6WDS - chains A and B of the 6 polymer chains in the assembly; structure by electron microscopy, 2.90 A resolution.

# Chain A
Name: viral protein 1
Source organism: Enterovirus D68
UniProtKB: A0A097BW12 (A0A097BW12_9ENTO); residues 1-297 here correspond to UniProt positions 565-861 (UniProt number = residue number + 564)
Chain sequence (297 residues; row label = number of the first residue in the row):
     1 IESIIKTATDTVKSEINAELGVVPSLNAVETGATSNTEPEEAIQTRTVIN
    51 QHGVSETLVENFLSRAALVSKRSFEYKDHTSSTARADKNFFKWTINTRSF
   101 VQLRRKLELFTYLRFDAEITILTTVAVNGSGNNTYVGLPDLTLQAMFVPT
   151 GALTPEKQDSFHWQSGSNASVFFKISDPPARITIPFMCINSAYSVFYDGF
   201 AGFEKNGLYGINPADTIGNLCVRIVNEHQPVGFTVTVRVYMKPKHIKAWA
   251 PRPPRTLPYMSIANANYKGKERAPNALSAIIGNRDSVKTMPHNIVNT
Unresolved in the structure: 1, 130-132, 296-297

# Chain B
Name: viral protein 2
Source organism: Enterovirus D68
UniProtKB: A0A0A7X639 (A0A0A7X639_9ENTO); residues 1-248 here correspond to UniProt positions 70-317 (UniProt number = residue number + 69)
Chain sequence (248 residues; numbered 1 to 248; the number before each row is that of its first residue):
     1 SPSAEACGYSDRVLQLKLGNSAIVTQEAANYCCAYGEWPNYLPDHEAVAI
    51 DKPTQPETATDRFYTLKSVKWETGSTGWWWKLPDALNNIGMFGQNVQHHY
   101 LYRSGFLIHVQCNATKFHQGALLVVAIPEHQRGAHNTNTSPGFDDIMKGE
   151 EGGTFNHPYVLDDGTSLACATIFPHQWINLRTNNSATIVLPWMNAAPMDF
   201 PLRHNQWTLAIIPVVPLGTRTTSSMVPITVSIAPMCCEFNGLRHAITQ
Unresolved in the structure: 1-9, 248

# Chain A / chain B interface
Contacting residue pairs (97):
  Val29(A) - Trp177(B)
  Glu30(A) - Gln176(B)
  Glu30(A) - Trp177(B)  hydrogen bond (backbone-backbone)
  Glu30(A) - Asn179(B)  hydrogen bond
  Glu30(A) - Thr182(B)  hydrogen bond
  Thr31(A) - Ala29(B)
  Thr31(A) - Gln176(B)  hydrogen bond (backbone-side chain)
  Gly32(A) - His175(B)
  Thr111(A) - Glu129(B)
  Tyr112(A) - Glu129(B)  hydrogen bond
  Tyr112(A) - Met193(B)
  Tyr112(A) - Asn194(B)
  Asn190(A) - Ala195(B)
  Asn190(A) - Ala196(B)
  Ser191(A) - Ala195(B)  hydrogen bond (backbone-backbone)
  Ala192(A) - Ala195(B)
  Phe196(A) - Glu129(B)
  Phe196(A) - Gln131(B)
  Tyr197(A) - Glu129(B)
  Tyr197(A) - Gln131(B)
  Tyr197(A) - His204(B)
  Asp198(A) - Lys81(B)
  Asp198(A) - Glu129(B)
  Asp198(A) - His130(B)  hydrogen bond (side chain-backbone)
  Asp198(A) - Gln131(B)
  Asp198(A) - His204(B)  salt bridge
  Asp198(A) - Asn205(B)  hydrogen bond (backbone-side chain)
  Asp198(A) - Thr208(B)
  Gly199(A) - Arg203(B)
  Gly199(A) - His204(B)
  Phe200(A) - Phe143(B)  hydrophobic
  Phe200(A) - Arg203(B)  hydrogen bond (backbone-backbone)
  Gly202(A) - Arg203(B)
  Phe203(A) - Tyr100(B)  hydrophobic
  Phe203(A) - Phe200(B)  hydrophobic
  Phe203(A) - Arg203(B)  hydrogen bond (backbone-side chain)
  Lys205(A) - Phe143(B)
  Lys205(A) - Arg203(B)
  Tyr209(A) - His130(B)
  Tyr209(A) - Gln131(B)
  Tyr209(A) - Arg132(B)  hydrogen bond (side chain-backbone)
  Tyr209(A) - Pro141(B)
  Tyr209(A) - Ile146(B)
  Gly210(A) - Gln131(B)  hydrogen bond (backbone-side chain)
  Ala250(A) - Tyr35(B)
  Ala250(A) - Met193(B)  hydrophobic
  Pro251(A) - Ile172(B)
  Pro251(A) - Phe173(B)
  Arg252(A) - Ile127(B)
  Arg252(A) - Pro128(B)  hydrogen bond (side chain-backbone)
  Arg252(A) - Glu129(B)  hydrogen bond (side chain-backbone)
  Arg252(A) - His130(B)
  Arg252(A) - Ile172(B)
  Arg252(A) - Phe173(B)
  Pro253(A) - Thr165(B)
  Pro253(A) - Ser166(B)
  Pro253(A) - Cys169(B)
  Pro253(A) - Ile172(B)
  Pro253(A) - Phe173(B)
  Pro254(A) - Thr165(B)
  Pro254(A) - Ser166(B)
  Arg255(A) - Asp163(B)  hydrogen bond (side chain-backbone)
  Arg255(A) - Gly164(B)
  Thr256(A) - Gly164(B)  hydrogen bond (backbone-backbone)
  Thr256(A) - Thr165(B)  hydrogen bond (side chain-backbone)
  Thr256(A) - Ser166(B)
  Leu257(A) - Val160(B)  hydrophobic
  Leu257(A) - Gly164(B)  hydrogen bond (backbone-backbone)
  Met260(A) - Thr137(B)
  Met260(A) - Asn138(B)
  Asn264(A) - Asn138(B)  hydrogen bond (side chain-backbone)
  Asn264(A) - Thr139(B)
  Asn264(A) - Ser140(B)  hydrogen bond
  Ala265(A) - Gln131(B)
  Ala265(A) - Gly133(B)
  Ala265(A) - Asp163(B)
  Asn266(A) - Gly133(B)
  Asn266(A) - Ala134(B)  hydrogen bond (side chain-backbone)
  Asn266(A) - Thr137(B)  hydrogen bond (side chain-backbone)
  Asn266(A) - Asn138(B)
  Asn266(A) - Thr139(B)  hydrogen bond (side chain-backbone)
  Asn266(A) - Pro141(B)
  Tyr267(A) - Gly133(B)
  Tyr267(A) - Ala134(B)  hydrogen bond (backbone-backbone)
  Tyr267(A) - His135(B)
  Tyr267(A) - Asn136(B)  hydrogen bond (backbone-backbone)
  Tyr267(A) - His157(B)
  Tyr267(A) - Val160(B)  hydrophobic
  Tyr267(A) - Asp162(B)  hydrogen bond
  Tyr267(A) - Asp163(B)
  Tyr267(A) - Gly164(B)
  Lys268(A) - Asn136(B)
  Leu277(A) - His135(B)
  Leu277(A) - His157(B)
  Leu277(A) - Tyr159(B)
  Ser278(A) - Tyr159(B)
  Ile280(A) - Tyr159(B)  hydrogen bond (backbone-side chain)
Interface residues without a listed pair, chain A (41 interface residues in all): Ser194, Val195, Ala263, Ala279, Ile281
Interface residues without a listed pair, chain B (51 interface residues in all): Asn30, Gly142, Asn156, Ala170, Asn183

# Summary
The interface between chain A and chain B involves 41 residues on one side and 51 on the other; the contacts
include 27 hydrogen bonds and 1 salt bridge. Polar pairs include Asp198(A)-His204(B), Glu30(A)-Asn179(B) and
Glu30(A)-Thr182(B).
Here chain A is viral protein 1 and chain B is viral protein 2, both from Enterovirus D68. Entry 6WDS
(Enterovirus D68 in complex with human monoclonal antibody EV68-159) was determined by electron microscopy
(same publication as 6WDT).
